Entry 8KFT (X-ray diffraction, 2.43 A resolution); this record covers chains B and D of the 5 polymer chains in the assembly.

Chain B:
Name: Holliday junction resolvase MOC1, chloroplastic
Source organism: Zea mays
UniProt: B4FCI7 (B4FCI7_MAIZE); numbering as in UniProt (aligned over 109-271)
Chain sequence (163 residues; numbered 109 to 271; the number before each row is that of its first residue):
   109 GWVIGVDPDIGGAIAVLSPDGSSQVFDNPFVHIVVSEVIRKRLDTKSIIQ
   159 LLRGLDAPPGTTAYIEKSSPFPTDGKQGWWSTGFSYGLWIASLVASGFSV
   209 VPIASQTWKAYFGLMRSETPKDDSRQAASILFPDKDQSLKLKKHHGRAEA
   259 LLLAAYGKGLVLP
Bound ions: Mn2+: Asp115, Glu257 (shared with 1 residue of chain C)
From the paper describing this entry:
  - mutagenesis - D115N, K229A, H253A, H253D: decreased catalytic activity
  - catalytic residues: Lys229 (proposed by the authors, not directly observed)
  - mutagenesis - H253K: abolished catalytic activity on HJ

Chain D:
Molecule: 25-nt DNA strand
Sequence (25 nucleotides; each row starts with the number of its first residue):
     1 ATCTGCAGGGTCTGGTTTCCAGACC

Chain B / chain D interface:
Pairs across the interface (23):
  Val143(B) with DT11(D), phosphate contact; DC12(D), phosphate contact
  Ser144(B) with DT11(D), phosphate contact; DC12(D), hydrogen bond to the phosphate
  Glu145(B) with DC19(D), base contact; DC20(D), hydrogen bond to the base
  Arg148(B) with DT11(D), salt bridge to the phosphate
  Thr181(B) with DG8(D), base contact
  Asp182(B) with DG8(D), hydrogen bond to the base
  Gly183(B) with DG8(D), hydrogen bond to the base; DG9(D), phosphate contact
  Lys184(B) with DG9(D), hydrogen bond to the phosphate; DG10(D), salt bridge to the phosphate
  Gln185(B) with DG9(D), hydrogen bond to the base; DG10(D), hydrogen bond to the phosphate; DT11(D), hydrogen bond to the phosphate
  Gly186(B) with DG9(D), hydrogen bond to the base
  Leu249(B) with DT2(D), sugar contact; DC3(D), phosphate contact
  Lys250(B) with DC3(D), hydrogen bond to the phosphate; DT4(D), phosphate contact
  Lys251(B) with DT2(D), salt bridge to the phosphate; DC3(D), hydrogen bond to the phosphate
Also at the interface, not in a pair above, chain B (14 interface residues in all): Val142

In short:
The interface between chain B and chain D involves 14 residues on one side and 10 on the other, with 11
hydrogen bonds and 3 salt bridges. Polar contacts include Glu145(B)-DC20(D), Asp182(B)-DG8(D) and
Gly183(B)-DG8(D). From the paper: the catalytic residue Lys229(B); D115N, K229A and H253A of chain B, among
others, reduce catalytic activity; 5 substitutions were tested in all.
Here chain B is Holliday junction resolvase MOC1, chloroplastic (Zea mays) and chain D is a 25-nt DNA strand.
Entry 8KFT (Crystal structure of ZmMOC1 in complex with a nicked Holliday junction soaked in Mn2+ for 15 ...)
was determined by X-ray diffraction together with 8KFR, 8KFS, 8KFU, 8KFV and 8KFW from the same study.
